Entry 4OJN (X-ray diffraction, 2.40 A resolution); this record covers chains B and D of the 4 polymer chains in the assembly.

Chain B (and D):
Protein: L-lactate dehydrogenase A chain
Organism: Homo sapiens
Notes: EC 1.1.1.27; chain D of this document is another copy of the same molecule, construct and numbering; everything in this record applies to it too
Reference sequence: P00338 (LDHA_HUMAN); residues 2-332 here = UniProt positions 2-332
Amino-acid sequence (337 residues; numbered 2 to 338; the number before each row is that of its first residue):
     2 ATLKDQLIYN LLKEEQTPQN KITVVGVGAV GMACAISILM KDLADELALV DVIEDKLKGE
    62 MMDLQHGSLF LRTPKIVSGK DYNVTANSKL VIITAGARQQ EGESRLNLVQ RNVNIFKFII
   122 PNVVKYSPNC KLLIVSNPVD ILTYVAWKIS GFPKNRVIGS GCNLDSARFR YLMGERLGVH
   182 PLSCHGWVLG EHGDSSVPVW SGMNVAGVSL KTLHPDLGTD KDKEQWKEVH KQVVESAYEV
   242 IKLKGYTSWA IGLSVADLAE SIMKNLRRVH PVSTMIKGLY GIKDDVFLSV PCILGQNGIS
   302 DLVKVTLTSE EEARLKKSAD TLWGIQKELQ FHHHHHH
Not modelled in the structure: 333-338 (chain D: 334-338)
Differences from the reference sequence: expression tag (333-338)
Curated features (UniProtKB/Swiss-Prot):
  - active site: H193 (Proton acceptor)
  - binding site (NAD(+)): R99, N138
  - binding site (substrate): R106, N138, R169, T248
  - modified residue: A2 (N-acetylalanine), K5 (N6-acetyllysine), Y10 (Phosphotyrosine), K14 (N6-acetyllysine), T18 (Phosphothreonine), K57 (N6-acetyllysine), K81 (N6-acetyllysine), K118 (N6-acetyllysine), K126 (N6-acetyllysine), K224 (N6-acetyllysine), K232 (N6-acetyllysine), Y239 (Phosphotyrosine), K243 (N6-acetyllysine), T309 (Phosphothreonine), S310 (Phosphoserine), K318 (N6-acetyllysine), T322 (Phosphothreonine)
  - cross-link: K57 (Glycyl lysine isopeptide (Lys-Gly) (interchain with G-Cter in SUMO2))
  - mutagenesis: D56 (D56A: Abolishes interaction with MP31), R99 (R99A: Abolishes interaction with MP31), R106 (R106A/K/Q: Increases binding to FLCN)
Reported in the primary citation:
  - catalytic residues: H193 (citing earlier work)

Interface between chain B and chain D:
Pairs across the interface (31):
  G179(B) with R268(D), hydrogen bond (backbone-side chain); I294(D)
  V180(B) with R268(D); I294(D), hydrophobic
  H181(B) with L267(D); R268(D), hydrogen bond (backbone-backbone); R269(D)
  L183(B) with R269(D)
  S184(B) with R269(D); V270(D), hydrogen bond (side chain-backbone)
  H186(B) with H186(D)
  W188(B) with A207(D), hydrogen bond (side chain-backbone); G208(D)
  G203(B) with G208(D)
  A207(B) with W188(D), hydrogen bond (backbone-side chain); P292(D), hydrophobic
  G208(B) with W188(D); G203(D)
  V209(B) with V304(D), hydrophobic
  L267(B) with H181(D)
  R268(B) with G179(D), hydrogen bond (side chain-backbone); V180(D); H181(D), hydrogen bond (backbone-backbone)
  R269(B) with S184(D)
  V270(B) with V180(D), hydrophobic; S184(D), hydrogen bond (backbone-side chain)
  P292(B) with A207(D), hydrophobic
  I294(B) with G179(D); V180(D), hydrophobic
  V304(B) with V209(D), hydrophobic
  V306(B) with V209(D), hydrophobic
Also at the interface, not in a pair above, chain B (24 interface residues in all): N205, V206, L214, K305, T307
Also at the interface, not in a pair above, chain D (25 interface residues in all): L183, S202, N205, V206, L214, K305, V306, T307

In short:
Chain B and chain D form an interface of 24 and 25 residues respectively; the contacts include 8 hydrogen
bonds. Among the polar pairs are G179(B)-R268(D), S184(B)-V270(D) and W188(B)-A207(D). From UniProt:
active-site residue H193(B), NAD+-binding residues R99(B) and N138(B), 4 substrate-binding residues and 3
mutagenesis sites on chain B. From the paper: the catalytic residue H193(B).
Chain B and chain D are both L-lactate dehydrogenase A chain (Homo sapiens); the structure, Crystal structure
of human muscle L-lactate dehydrogenase, was determined by X-ray diffraction together with 4OKN, 4QSM and 4QT0
from the same study.
